PDB entry 3ABQ | X-ray diffraction, 2.05 A resolution | chains A and C of the 4 polymer chains in the assembly

Chain A (and C):
Protein: Ethanolamine ammonia-lyase heavy chain
Source organism: Escherichia coli
Notes: EC 4.3.1.7; chain C of this document is another copy of the same molecule, construct and numbering; everything in this record applies to it too
UniProtKB: P0AEJ6 (EUTB_ECOLI); numbering as in UniProt (aligned over 1-453)
Sequence (453 residues; row label = number of the first residue in the row):
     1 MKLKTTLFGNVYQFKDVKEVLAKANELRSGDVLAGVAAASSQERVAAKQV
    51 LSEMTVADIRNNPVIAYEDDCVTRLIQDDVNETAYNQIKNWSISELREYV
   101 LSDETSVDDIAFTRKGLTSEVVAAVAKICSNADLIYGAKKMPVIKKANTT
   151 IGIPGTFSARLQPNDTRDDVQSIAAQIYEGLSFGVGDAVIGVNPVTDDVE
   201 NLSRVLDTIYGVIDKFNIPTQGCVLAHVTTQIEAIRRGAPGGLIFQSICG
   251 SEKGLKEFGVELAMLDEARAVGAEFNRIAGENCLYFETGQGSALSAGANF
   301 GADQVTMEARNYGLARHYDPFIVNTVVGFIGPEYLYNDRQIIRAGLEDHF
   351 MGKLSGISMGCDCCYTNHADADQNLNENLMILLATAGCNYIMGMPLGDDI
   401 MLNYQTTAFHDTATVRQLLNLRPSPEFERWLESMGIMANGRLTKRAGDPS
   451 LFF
UniProt features mapped onto this chain:
  - binding site (substrate): R160 to Q162, N193, E287, D362
  - binding site (adenosylcob(III)alamin): P194, Q246, S295, M401

How chain A and chain C interact:
Pairs across the interface - 54 pairs, chain A then chain C:
  E26(A) - N374(C)
  D103(A) - Q417(C)  hydrogen bond
  D103(A) - R441(C)  salt bridge
  E104(A) - K444(C)
  S130(A) - N374(C)
  S130(A) - E377(C)  hydrogen bond
  N131(A) - N374(C)  hydrogen bond (backbone-side chain)
  N131(A) - E377(C)  hydrogen bond (backbone-side chain)
  N131(A) - N378(C)  hydrogen bond
  A132(A) - E377(C)  hydrogen bond (backbone-side chain)
  A132(A) - M380(C)  hydrophobic
  I135(A) - I381(C)  hydrophobic
  I135(A) - L418(C)  hydrophobic
  Y136(A) - T414(C)
  Y136(A) - Q417(C)  hydrogen bond
  Y136(A) - L418(C)
  Y136(A) - R441(C)
  K139(A) - L418(C)
  N337(A) - R339(C)
  D338(A) - R339(C)  salt bridge
  R339(A) - D338(C)  salt bridge
  R339(A) - D370(C)  salt bridge
  I342(A) - N378(C)
  D370(A) - R339(C)  salt bridge
  N374(A) - E26(C)
  N374(A) - S130(C)
  N374(A) - N131(C)  hydrogen bond (side chain-backbone)
  E377(A) - S130(C)  hydrogen bond
  E377(A) - N131(C)  hydrogen bond (side chain-backbone)
  E377(A) - A132(C)  hydrogen bond (side chain-backbone)
  N378(A) - N131(C)  hydrogen bond
  N378(A) - I342(C)
  N378(A) - L382(C)
  M380(A) - A132(C)  hydrophobic
  I381(A) - I135(C)  hydrophobic
  I381(A) - L382(C)  hydrophobic
  I381(A) - T385(C)
  L382(A) - N378(C)
  L382(A) - I381(C)  hydrophobic
  L382(A) - L382(C)  hydrophobic
  T385(A) - I381(C)
  T385(A) - T385(C)
  T385(A) - L418(C)
  T385(A) - L419(C)
  Q417(A) - D103(C)  hydrogen bond
  Q417(A) - Y136(C)  hydrogen bond
  L418(A) - I135(C)  hydrophobic
  L418(A) - Y136(C)
  L418(A) - K139(C)
  L418(A) - T385(C)
  L419(A) - T385(C)
  R441(A) - D103(C)  salt bridge
  R441(A) - Y136(C)  hydrogen bond
  K444(A) - E104(C)
Interface residues without a listed pair, chain A (31 interface residues in all): D133, R343, L346, D372, T414
Interface residues without a listed pair, chain C (30 interface residues in all): N337, R343, L346, D372

Overview:
31 residues of chain A face 30 of chain C across their interface; the contacts include 15 hydrogen bonds and 6
salt bridges. Polar pairs include D103(A)-R441(C), D338(A)-R339(C) and R339(A)-D370(C). UniProt lists 6
substrate-binding residues and 4 adenosylcob(III)alamin-binding residues on chain A.
Chain A and chain C are both Ethanolamine ammonia-lyase heavy chain (Escherichia coli); the structure, Crystal
structure of ethanolamine ammonia-lyase from Escherichia coli complexed with CN-Cbl and 2-amino-1-propanol,
was determined by X-ray diffraction, deposited together with 3ABO, 3ABR and 3ABS.
